6WUB - chains a and t of the 12 polymer chains in the assembly; structure by electron microscopy, 3.20 A resolution.

# Chain a
Molecule: 16S rRNA
Organism: Enterococcus faecalis OG1RF
Sequence (1548 nucleotides; each row starts with the number of its first residue):
     3 UGAGAGUUUGAUCCUGGCUCAGGACGAACGCUGGCGGCGUGCCUAAUACA
    53 UGCAAGUCGAACGCUUCUUUCCUCCCGAGUGCUUGCACUCAAUUGGAAAG
   103 AGGAGUGGCGGACGGGUGAGUAACACGUGGGUAACCUACCCAUCAGAGGG
   153 GGAUAACACUUGGAAACAGGUGCUAAUACCGCAUAACAGUUUAUGCCGCA
   203 UGGCAUAAGAGUGAAAGGCGCUUUCGGGUGUCGCUGAUGGAUGGACCCGC
   253 GGUGCAUUAGCUAGUUGGUGAGGUAACGGCUCACCAAGGCCACGAUGCAU
   303 AGCCGACCUGAGAGGGUGAUCGGCCACACUGGGACUGAGACACGGCCCAG
   353 ACUCCUACGGGAGGCAGCAGUAGGGAAUCUUCGGCAAUGGACGAAAGUCU
   403 GACCGAGCAACGCCGCGUGAGUGAAGAAGGUUUUCGGAUCGUAAAACUCU
   453 GUUGUUAGAGAAGAACAAGGACGUUAGUAACUGAACGUCCCCUGACGGUA
   503 UCUAACCAGAAAGCCACGGCUAACUACGUGCCAGCAGCCGCGGUAAUACG
   553 UAGGUGGCAAGCGUUGUCCGGAUUUAUUGGGCGUAAAGCGAGCGCAGGCG
   603 GUUUCUUAAGUCUGAUGUGAAAGCCCCCGGCUCAACCGGGGAGGGUCAUU
   653 GGAAACUGGGAGACUUGAGUGCAGAAGAGGAGAGUGGAAUUCCAUGUGUA
   703 GCGGUGAAAUGCGUAGAUAUAUGGAGGAACACCAGUGGCGAAGGCGGCUC
   753 UCUGGUCUGUAACUGACGCUGAGGCUCGAAAGCGUGGGGAGCAAACAGGA
   803 UUAGAUACCCUGGUAGUCCACGCCGUAAACGAUGAGUGCUAAGUGUUGGA
   853 GGGUUUCCGCCCUUCAGUGCUGCAGCAAACGCAUUAAGCACUCCGCCUGG
   903 GGAGUACGACCGCAAGGUUGAAACUCAAAGGAAUUGACGGGGGCCCGCAC
   953 AAGCGGUGGAGCAUGUGGUUUAAUUCGAAGCAACGCGAAGAACCUUACCA
  1003 GGUCUUGACAUCCUUUGACCACUCUAGAGAUAGAGCUUUCCCUUCGGGGA
  1053 CAAAGUGACAGGUGGUGCAUGGUUGUCGUCAGCUCGUGUCGUGAGAUGUU
  1103 GGGUUAAGUCCCGCAACGAGCGCAACCCUUAUUGUUAGUUGCCAUCAUUU
  1153 AGUUGGGCACUCUAGCGAGACUGCCGGUGACAAACCGGAGGAAGGUGGGG
  1203 AUGACGUCAAAUCAUCAUGCCCCUUAUGACCUGGGCUACACACGUGCUAC
  1253 AAUGGGAAGUACAACGAGUCGCUAGACCGCGAGGUCAUGCAAAUCUCUUA
  1303 AAGCUUCUCUCAGUUCGGAUUGCAGGCUGCAACUCGCCUGCAUGAAGCCG
  1353 GAAUCGCUAGUAAUCGCGGAUCAGCACGCCGCGGUGAAUACGUUCCCGGG
  1403 CCUUGUACACACCGCCCGUCACACCACGAGAGUUUGUAACACCCGAAGUC
  1453 GGUGAGGUAACCUUUUUGGAGCCAGCCGCCUAAGGUGGGAUAGAUGAUUG
  1503 GGGUGAAGUCGUAACAAGGUAGCCGUAUCGGAAGGUGCGGCUGGAUCA
Disordered / not traced: 72-96, 950-1080, 1125-1395

# Chain t
Protein: 30S ribosomal protein S20
Organism: Enterococcus faecalis OG1RF
Reference sequence: A0A1B4XQJ7 (A0A1B4XQJ7_ENTFL); residues 2-83 here = UniProt positions 2-83
Amino-acid sequence (82 residues; each row starts with the number of its first residue):
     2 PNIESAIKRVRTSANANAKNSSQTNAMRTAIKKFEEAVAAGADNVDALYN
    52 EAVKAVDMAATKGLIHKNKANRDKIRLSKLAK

# How chain a and chain t interact
Contacting residue pairs (63; chain a residue first):
  A57(a) with Ile-4(t), sugar contact
  G58(a) with Ile-4(t), phosphate contact; Ser-6(t), base contact
  U108(a) with Lys-9(t), phosphate contact; Arg-12(t), salt bridge to the phosphate
  G109(a) with Lys-9(t), salt bridge to the phosphate
  G112(a) with Ser-6(t), base contact; Arg-10(t), hydrogen bond to the base
  G113(a) with Arg-10(t), hydrogen bond to the base
  C138(a) with His-67(t), phosphate contact; Asn-69(t), phosphate contact
  U139(a) with His-67(t), salt bridge to the phosphate
  C181(a) with Lys-20(t), phosphate contact
  C182(a) with Lys-20(t), salt bridge to the phosphate; Gln-24(t), hydrogen bond to the phosphate; Lys-63(t), salt bridge to the phosphate
  G183(a) with Lys-63(t), salt bridge to the phosphate
  C184(a) with Lys-55(t), salt bridge to the phosphate
  G191(a) with Asn-72(t), sugar contact
  U192(a) with Ile-76(t), sugar contact
  G213(a) with Tyr-50(t), sugar contact; Asn-51(t), hydrogen bond to the sugar; Lys-75(t), base contact
  U214(a) with Asn-51(t), hydrogen bond to the phosphate; Lys-55(t), sugar contact; Asp-58(t), hydrogen bond to the sugar
  G215(a) with Lys-55(t), phosphate contact; Asp-58(t), sugar contact; Thr-62(t), sugar contact
  A216(a) with Met-59(t), phosphate contact
  A239(a) with Lys-68(t), salt bridge to the phosphate
  G274(a) with Arg-77(t), phosphate contact
  U276(a) with Lys-70(t), salt bridge to the phosphate; Arg-73(t), salt bridge to the phosphate
  A277(a) with His-67(t), sugar contact; Asn-69(t), hydrogen bond to the sugar
  A278(a) with Asn-69(t), phosphate contact; Arg-73(t), salt bridge to the phosphate
  C337(a) with Asn-18(t), phosphate contact
  U338(a) with Ser-14(t), sugar contact; Ala-17(t), phosphate contact; Asn-18(t), phosphate contact; Asn-21(t), hydrogen bond to the phosphate
  G339(a) with Asn-21(t), hydrogen bond to the phosphate
  G346(a) with Asn-3(t), hydrogen bond to the phosphate
  G347(a) with Pro-2(t), phosphate contact; Asn-3(t), hydrogen bond to the phosphate; Ile-4(t), phosphate contact; Ala-7(t), phosphate contact; Val-11(t), sugar contact
  C348(a) with Pro-2(t), phosphate contact
  G366(a) with Asn-3(t), hydrogen bond to the phosphate
  C1452(a) with Arg-29(t), salt bridge to the phosphate
  G1453(a) with Arg-29(t), salt bridge to the phosphate
  A1472(a) with Lys-34(t), phosphate contact
  G1473(a) with Lys-34(t), salt bridge to the phosphate
  C1474(a) with Ser-23(t), sugar contact; Asn-26(t), phosphate contact; Ala-27(t), phosphate contact; Thr-30(t), hydrogen bond to the phosphate
  C1475(a) with Ser-22(t), phosphate contact; Ser-23(t), phosphate contact; Asn-26(t), hydrogen bond to the phosphate
Other interface residues (no listed pair), chain a (41 interface residues in all): G107, C111, A190, G365, G1454
Other interface residues (no listed pair), chain t (43 interface residues in all): Glu-5, Thr-13, Lys-33, Val-54, Lys-83

# Overview
The interface between chain a and chain t involves 41 residues on one side and 43 on the other, with 14
hydrogen bonds and 14 salt bridges. Polar contacts include G112(a)/Arg-10(t), G113(a)/Arg-10(t) and
G213(a)/Asn-51(t).
Chain a is 16S rRNA and chain t is 30S ribosomal protein S20, both from Enterococcus faecalis OG1RF; the
structure, 30S subunit (head) of 70S Ribosome Enterococcus faecalis MultiBody refinement, was determined by
electron microscopy together with 6WUA from the same study.
